7XSD - chains 5 and G of the 32 polymer chains in the assembly; structure by electron microscopy, 3.30 A resolution.

Chain 5:
Molecule: RuBisCO chaperone RbcX
From: Nostoc sp. (strain PCC 7120 / SAG 25.82 / UTEX 2576)
UniProtKB: O86418 (RBCX_NOSS1); residue numbers follow UniProt; this construct covers 1-132
Amino-acid sequence (132 residues; row label = number of the first residue in the row):
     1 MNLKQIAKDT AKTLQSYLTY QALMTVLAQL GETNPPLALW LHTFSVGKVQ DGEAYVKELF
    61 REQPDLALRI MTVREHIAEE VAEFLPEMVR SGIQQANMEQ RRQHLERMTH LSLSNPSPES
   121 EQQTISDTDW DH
Unresolved in the structure: 1, 103-132

Chain G:
Molecule: Ribulose bisphosphate carboxylase large chain
From: Nostoc sp. (strain PCC 7120 / SAG 25.82 / UTEX 2576)
Notes: EC 4.1.1.39
UniProtKB: P00879 (RBL_NOSS1); residue numbers follow UniProt; this construct covers 1-476
Amino-acid sequence (476 residues; row label = number of the first residue in the row):
     1 MSYAQTKTQT KSGYKAGVQD YRLTYYTPDY TPKDTDILAA FRVTPQPGVP FEEAAAAVAA
    61 ESSTGTWTTV WTDLLTDLDR YKGRCYDIEP VPGEDNQFIA YIAYPLDLFE EGSITNVLTS
   121 IVGNVFGFKA LRALRLEDIR FPVAYIKTFQ GPPHGIQVER DKLNKYGRPL LGCTIKPKLG
   181 LSAKNYGRAV YECLRGGLDF TKDDENINSA PFQRWRDRFL FVADAITKAQ AETGEIKGHY
   241 LNVTAPTCEE MLKRAEYAKE LKQPIIMHDY LTAGFTANTT LARWCRDNGV LLHIHRAMHA
   301 VIDRQKNHGI HFRVLAKALR LSGGDHIHTG TVVGKLEGER GITMGFVDLL RENYVEQDKS
   361 RGIYFTQDWA SLPGVMAVAS GGIHVWHMPA LVEIFGDDSV LQFGGGTLGH PWGNAPGATA
   421 NRVALEACVQ ARNEGRNLAR EGNDVIREAA KWSPELAVAC ELWKEIKFEF EAMDTV
Unresolved in the structure: 1-22, 65-79, 176-181, 296-306, 330-340, 403-414, 472-476
UniProt features mapped onto this chain:
  - active site (Proton acceptor): Lys176, His295
  - binding site (substrate): Asn124, Thr174, Lys178, Arg296, His328, Ser380
  - binding site (Mg(2+)): Lys202, Asp204, Glu205
  - site: Lys335 (Transition state stabilizer)
  - modified residue: Lys202 (N6-carboxylysine)

How chain 5 and chain G interact:
Pairs across the interface (7; chain 5 residue first):
  Tyr20(5) - Ile466(G)
  Leu27(5) - Lys464(G)
  Leu39(5) - Leu462(G)  hydrophobic
  His42(5) - Lys464(G)
  His42(5) - Ile466(G)
  Val49(5) - Ile466(G)  hydrophobic
  Gln50(5) - Phe470(G)
Also at the interface, not in a pair above, chain 5 (7 interface residues in all): Ser45
Also at the interface, not in a pair above, chain G (5 interface residues in all): Lys467

In short:
Chain 5 and chain G form an interface of 7 and 5 residues respectively. UniProt lists active-site residues
Lys176(G) and His295(G), 6 substrate-binding residues and 3 Mg2+-binding residues on chain G.
Chain 5 is RuBisCO chaperone RbcX and chain G is Ribulose bisphosphate carboxylase large chain, both from
Nostoc sp. (strain PCC 7120 / SAG 25.82 / UTEX 2576); the structure, Cryo-EM structure of RuBisCO assembly
intermediate RbcL8Raf18RbcX16, was determined by electron microscopy.
